8T49 - chains C and G of the 18 polymer chains in the assembly; structure by electron microscopy, 3.20 A resolution.

== Chain C ==
Protein: RM20A3 heavy chain Fv
Source organism: Macaca mulatta
Sequence (125 residues; numbered 1 to 113 plus 12 insertion-coded residues; the number before each row is that of its first residue; a row labelled like 82A-82C holds insertion residues (82A, then the next letters in order)):
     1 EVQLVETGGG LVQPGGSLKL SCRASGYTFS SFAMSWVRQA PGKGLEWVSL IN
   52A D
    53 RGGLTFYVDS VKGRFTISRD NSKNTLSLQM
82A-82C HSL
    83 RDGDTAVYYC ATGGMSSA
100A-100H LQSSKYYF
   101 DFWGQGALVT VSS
Disordered / not traced: 112-113
Disulfides: Cys-22/Cys-92

== Chain G ==
Protein: MD65 N332-GT5 SOSIP gp41
Source organism: Human immunodeficiency virus 1
Sequence (153 residues; numbered 512 to 664; the number before each row is that of its first residue):
   512 AAGIGASSDG FLGAAGSTMG AASMTLTVQA RNLLSGIVQQ QSNLLRAPEP QQHLLKDTHW
   572 GIKQLQARVL AVEHYLRDQQ LLGIWGCSGK LICCTNVPWN SSWSNRNLSE IWDNMTWLQW
   632 DKEISNYTQI IYGLLEESQN QQEKNEQDLL ALD
Disordered / not traced: 512-519, 547-571
Disulfides: Cys-598/Cys-604
Glycans and other covalent adducts: N-acetylglucosamine (NAG) linked to Asn-611, Asn-618, Asn-637

== How chain C and chain G interact ==
Contacting residue pairs (18; chain C residue first):
  Asn-52(C) with Asp-659(G), hydrogen bond
  Arg-53(C) with Gln-652(G); Lys-655(G)
  Leu-56(C) with Asn-656(G); Asp-659(G); Leu-660(G), hydrophobic
  Phe-58(C) with Leu-660(G), hydrophobic; Leu-663(G), hydrophobic
  Met-97(C) with Leu-663(G), hydrophobic
  Ser-99(C) with Lys-655(G), hydrogen bond; Asp-659(G)
  Ala-100(C) with Gln-658(G); Asp-659(G); Ala-662(G), hydrophobic
  Leu-100A(C) with Gln-658(G)
  Tyr-100F(C) with Ala-662(G), hydrogen bond (side chain-backbone); Leu-663(G); Asp-664(G), hydrogen bond (side chain-backbone)
Also at the interface, not in a pair above, chain C (11 interface residues in all): Gly-55, Ser-98

== Overview ==
Chain C and chain G form an interface of 11 and 9 residues respectively, with 4 hydrogen bonds. Among the
polar pairs are Asn-52(C)/Asp-659(G), Ser-99(C)/Lys-655(G) and Tyr-100F(C)/Ala-662(G). Covalently linked
N-acetylglucosamine: at Asn-611(G), Asn-618(G) and Asn-637(G).
Here chain C is RM20A3 heavy chain Fv (Macaca mulatta) and chain G is MD65 N332-GT5 SOSIP gp41 (Human
immunodeficiency virus 1). Entry 8T49 (MD65 N332-GT5 SOSIP in complex with RM_N332_03 Fab and RM20A3 Fab) was
determined by electron microscopy together with 8T4B, 8T4D, 8T4K and 8T4L from the same study.
